6N59 - chain A; structure by X-ray diffraction, 1.02 A resolution.

Chain A:
Protein: Iron hydrogenase 1
From: Clostridium pasteurianum
Notes: EC 1.12.7.2
Reference sequence: P29166 (PHF1_CLOPA); residue numbers follow UniProt; this construct covers 1-574
Amino-acid sequence (574 residues; numbered 1 to 574; the number before each row is that of its first residue):
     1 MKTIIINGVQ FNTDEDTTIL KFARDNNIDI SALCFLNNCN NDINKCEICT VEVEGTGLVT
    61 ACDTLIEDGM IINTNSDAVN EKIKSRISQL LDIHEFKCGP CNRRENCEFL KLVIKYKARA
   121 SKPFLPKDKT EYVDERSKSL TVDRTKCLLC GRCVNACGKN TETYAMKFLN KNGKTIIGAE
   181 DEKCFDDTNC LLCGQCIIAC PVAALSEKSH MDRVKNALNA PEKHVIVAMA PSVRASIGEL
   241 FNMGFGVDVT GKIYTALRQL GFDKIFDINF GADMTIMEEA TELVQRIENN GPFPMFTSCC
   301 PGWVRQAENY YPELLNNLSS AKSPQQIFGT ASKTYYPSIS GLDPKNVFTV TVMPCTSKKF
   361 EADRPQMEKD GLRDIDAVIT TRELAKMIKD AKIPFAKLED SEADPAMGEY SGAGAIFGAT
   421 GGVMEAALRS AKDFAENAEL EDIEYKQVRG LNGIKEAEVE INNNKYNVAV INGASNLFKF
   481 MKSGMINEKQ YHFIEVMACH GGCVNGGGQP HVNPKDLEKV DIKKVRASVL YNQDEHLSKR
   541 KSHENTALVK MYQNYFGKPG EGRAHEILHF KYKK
Unresolved in the structure: 1, 14, 222
Curated features (UniProtKB/Swiss-Prot):
  - binding site ([2Fe-2S] cluster): Cys34, Cys46, Cys49, Cys62
  - binding site ([4Fe-4S] cluster): His94, Cys98, Cys101, Cys107, Cys147, Cys150, Cys153, Cys157, Cys190, Cys193, Cys196, Cys200, Cys300, Cys355, Cys499, Cys503
  - binding site (Fe(2+)): Cys503
Metal / ion sites: 2Fe-2S cluster Fe: Cys34, Cys46, Cys49, Cys62; 4Fe-4S cluster Fe site 1: His94, Cys98, Cys101, Cys107; 4Fe-4S cluster Fe site 2: Cys147, Cys150, Cys153, Cys200; 4Fe-4S cluster Fe site 3: Cys157, Cys190, Cys193, Cys196; 4Fe-4S cluster Fe site 4: Cys300, Cys355, Cys499, Cys503; Fe ion near Cys503 (its only coordinating residue here)
Residues lining bound ligands:
  - 402 (dicarbonyl[bis(cyanide-kappaC)]-mu-(iminodimethanethiolatato-1kappaS:2kappaS)-mu-(oxomethylidene)diiron(2+)): Ala230, Pro231, Ser232, Ile268, Ala272, Cys299, Cys300, Ser323, Pro324, Gln325, Met353, Pro354, Cys355, Lys358, Phe417, Gly418, Val423, Met497, Cys503
  - 2Fe-2S cluster (FES): Ala32, Leu33, Cys34, Phe35, Asn40, Lys45, Cys46, Glu47, Cys49, Thr60, Cys62
  - 4Fe-4S cluster (SF4), molecule 1: His94, Glu95, Phe96, Lys97, Cys98, Cys101, Arg103, Arg104, Cys107, Phe109, Leu110, Lys146, Val202, Ala203
  - 4Fe-4S cluster (SF4), molecule 2: Leu140, Cys157, Thr161, Thr163, Ala165, Met166, Phe185, Cys190, Leu191, Leu192, Cys193, Gly194, Gln195, Cys196
  - 4Fe-4S cluster (SF4), molecule 3: Cys147, Leu148, Leu149, Cys150, Gly151, Arg152, Cys153, Ile177, Ala199, Cys200, Pro201, Val202, Ala204, Leu205
  - 4Fe-4S cluster (SF4), molecule 4: Cys193, Cys299, Cys300, Pro301, Gly302, Pro354, Cys355, Ser357, Lys358, Met497, Ala498, Cys499, Gly502, Cys503, Gly506, Gly507

In short:
Chain A binds compound 402, 4 copies of 4Fe-4S cluster and 2Fe-2S cluster. The 2Fe-2S cluster Fe site is built
by Cys34, Cys46, Cys49 and Cys62. UniProt lists 4 [2Fe-2S] cluster-binding residues, 16 [4Fe-4S]
cluster-binding residues and Fe2+-binding residue Cys503.
Chain A is Iron hydrogenase 1 (Clostridium pasteurianum); the structure, 1.0 Angstrom crystal structure of
[FeFe]-hydrogenase, was determined by X-ray diffraction, deposited together with 6N6P and 6NAC.
